6CK1 - chains A and C of the 4 polymer chains in the assembly; structure by X-ray diffraction, 2.15 A resolution.

== Chain A (and C) ==
Molecule: A1B2F4 protein
Source organism: Paracoccus denitrificans (strain Pd 1222)
Notes: chain C of this document is another copy of the same molecule, construct and numbering; everything in this record applies to it too
UniProt: A1B2F4 (A1B2F4_PARDP); numbering as in UniProt (aligned over 1-408)
Chain sequence (408 residues; numbered 1 to 408; the number before each row is that of its first residue):
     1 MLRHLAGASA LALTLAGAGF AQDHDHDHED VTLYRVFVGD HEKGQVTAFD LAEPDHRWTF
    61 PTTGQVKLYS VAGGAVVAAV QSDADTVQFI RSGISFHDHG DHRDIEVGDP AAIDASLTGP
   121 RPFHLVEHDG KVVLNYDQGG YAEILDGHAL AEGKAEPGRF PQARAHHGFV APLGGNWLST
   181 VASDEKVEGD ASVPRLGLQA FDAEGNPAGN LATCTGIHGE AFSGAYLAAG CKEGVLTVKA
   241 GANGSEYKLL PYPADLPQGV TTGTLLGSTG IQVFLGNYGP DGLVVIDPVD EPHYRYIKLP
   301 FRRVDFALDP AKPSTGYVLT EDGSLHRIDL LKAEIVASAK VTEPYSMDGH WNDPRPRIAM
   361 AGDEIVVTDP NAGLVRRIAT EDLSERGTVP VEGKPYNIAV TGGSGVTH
Not modelled in the structure: 1-27, 186-191 (chain C: 1-31, 97-103, 188-191)
Cystine bridges: C214-C231
Bound ions: Zn2+ site 1: H102, D104, H408; Zn2+ site 2: H124, H167, H218
UniProt features mapped onto this chain:
  - motif: D23 to E29 (N-terminal Zn(2+)-binding motif)
  - binding site (Zn(2+)): H99, H102, D104, H124, H167, H218, H408
From the paper describing this entry:
  - Zn2+ coordination: H102, D104, H124, H167, H218, H408

== Interface between chain A and chain C ==
Contacting residue pairs (17):
  D101(A) - K232(C)  salt bridge
  G270(A) - D281(C)
  I271(A) - P300(C)
  I271(A) - F301(C)  hydrophobic
  I271(A) - E321(C)
  Q272(A) - P300(C)  hydrogen bond (backbone-backbone)
  K312(A) - D348(C)
  P313(A) - R302(C)
  P313(A) - D348(C)
  S314(A) - R302(C)
  S314(A) - S346(C)  hydrogen bond
  S314(A) - D348(C)  hydrogen bond
  L331(A) - F301(C)  hydrophobic
  L331(A) - E321(C)
  L331(A) - P344(C)
  L331(A) - S346(C)
  K332(A) - P344(C)  hydrogen bond (side chain-backbone)
Interface residues without a listed pair, chain A (12 interface residues in all): D98, E291, A311
Interface residues without a listed pair, chain C (13 interface residues in all): Q258, K340, E343, Y345

== In short ==
12 residues of chain A face 13 of chain C across their interface; the contacts include 4 hydrogen bonds and 1
salt bridge. Polar contacts include D101(A)-K232(C), S314(A)-S346(C) and S314(A)-D348(C). From UniProt: 7
Zn2+-binding residues on chain A. The paper reports Zn2+ coordination by H102(A), D104(A) and H124(A) among
others.
Both chains are A1B2F4 protein (Paracoccus denitrificans (strain Pd 1222)). Entry 6CK1 (Crystal structure of
Paracoccus denitrificans AztD) was determined by X-ray diffraction, deposited together with 6N01 and 6CMK.
